Entry 3KUJ (X-ray diffraction, 1.40 A resolution); this record covers chains A and B.

[Chain A]
Name: Polyadenylate-binding protein 1
From: Homo sapiens
Notes: fragment: C-terminal domain
UniProtKB: P11940 (PABP1_HUMAN); numbering as in UniProt (aligned over 544-626)
Amino-acid sequence (88 residues; row label = number of the first residue in the row):
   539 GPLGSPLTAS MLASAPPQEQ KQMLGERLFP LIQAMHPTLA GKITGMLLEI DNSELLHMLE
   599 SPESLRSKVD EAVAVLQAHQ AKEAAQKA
Unresolved in the structure: 539-543, 621-626
Differences from the reference sequence: expression tag (539-543)

[Chain B]
Name: GSPT1 protein
Notes: fragment: PABPC1-binding region
UniProtKB: Q96GF2 (Q96GF2_HUMAN); residues 76-90 here correspond to UniProt positions 73-87 (UniProt number = residue number - 3)
Amino-acid sequence (15 residues; each row starts with the number of its first residue):
    76 FVPNVHAAEF VPSFL

[How chain A and chain B interact]
Contacting residue pairs (31; chain A residue first):
  Gln560(A) - Phe85(B)
  Gly563(A) - Phe85(B)
  Glu564(A) - Phe85(B)
  Glu564(A) - Phe89(B)
  Phe567(A) - Phe85(B)  hydrophobic
  Phe567(A) - Pro87(B)  hydrophobic
  Gly579(A) - Glu84(B)
  Gly579(A) - Phe85(B)  hydrogen bond (backbone-backbone)
  Lys580(A) - Val80(B)  hydrogen bond (side chain-backbone)
  Lys580(A) - His81(B)
  Lys580(A) - Ala82(B)  hydrogen bond (side chain-backbone)
  Lys580(A) - Glu84(B)
  Thr582(A) - Phe85(B)
  Gly583(A) - Ala82(B)
  Gly583(A) - Ala83(B)
  Gly583(A) - Phe85(B)
  Met584(A) - Phe76(B)
  Met584(A) - Pro78(B)  hydrophobic
  Met584(A) - Asn79(B)
  Met584(A) - Ala82(B)  hydrophobic
  Leu585(A) - Phe76(B)  hydrophobic
  Leu586(A) - Phe85(B)  hydrophobic
  Glu587(A) - Asn79(B)  hydrogen bond
  Glu587(A) - Ala82(B)
  Ile588(A) - Phe76(B)  hydrophobic
  Lys606(A) - Phe76(B)
  Glu609(A) - Pro78(B)
  Ala610(A) - Pro78(B)  hydrophobic
  Val613(A) - Pro78(B)  hydrophobic
  Val613(A) - Val80(B)  hydrophobic
  His617(A) - Val80(B)
Interface residues without a listed pair, chain A (19 interface residues in all): Leu614
Interface features reported in the paper:
  - specific contacts: Gly563(A)-Phe85(B), Glu564(A)-Phe85(B), Gly579(A)-Phe85(B) (backbone contact), Gly579(A)-Glu84(B) (water-mediated contact), Lys580(A)-Glu84(B) (water-mediated contact), Thr582(A)-Phe85(B), Leu586(A)-Phe85(B), Glu587(A)-Asn79(B), Val613(A)-Val80(B) (hydrophobic contact), His617(A)-Val80(B) (hydrophobic contact), Phe76(B)-Met584(A) (hydrophobic contact), Phe76(B)-Ile588(A) (hydrophobic contact), Phe76(B)-Ala610(A) (hydrophobic contact), Phe76(B)-Lys606(A) (hydrophobic contact), Phe85(B)-Phe567(A), Pro87(B)-Phe567(A)
  - interface residues, chain A: Glu564(A)
  - interface residues, chain B: Phe76(B), Pro78(B)

[In short]
19 residues of chain A and 11 residues of chain B are in contact, with 4 hydrogen bonds. Polar contacts
include Lys580(A)-Val80(B), Lys580(A)-Ala82(B) and Glu587(A)-Asn79(B). The paper describes contacts between
Gly563(A) and Phe85(B), Glu564(A) and Phe85(B) and Thr582(A) and Phe85(B) among others; a backbone contact
between Gly579(A) and Phe85(B); water-mediated contacts between Gly579(A) and Glu84(B) and Lys580(A) and
Glu84(B). From the paper: interface residues Glu564(A) and Phe76(B) among others.
Chain A is Polyadenylate-binding protein 1 (Homo sapiens) and chain B is GSPT1 protein; the structure, Crystal
structure of C-terminal domain of PABPC1 in complex with binding region of eRF3a, was determined by X-ray
diffraction (same publication as 3KUI).
